8TQ9 - chains B and H of the 5 polymer chains in the assembly; structure by X-ray diffraction, 2.90 A resolution.

# Chain B
Molecule: Beta-2-microglobulin
Source organism: Mus musculus
UniProtKB: P01887 (B2MG_MOUSE); residues -1 to 99 here correspond to UniProt positions 19-119 (UniProt number = residue number + 20)
Amino-acid sequence (101 residues; each row starts with the number of its first residue; numbers below 1 keep their minus sign (Tyr-1 is residue -1)):
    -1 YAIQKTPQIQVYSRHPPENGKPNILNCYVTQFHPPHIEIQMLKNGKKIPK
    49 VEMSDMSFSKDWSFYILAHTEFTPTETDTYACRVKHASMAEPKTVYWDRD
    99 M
Cystine bridges: Cys25-Cys80
From the paper describing this entry:
  - specificity-determining residues: Ala85

# Chain H
Molecule: Fab.S19.8 Heavy Chain
Source organism: Mus musculus
Notes: antibody fragment or engineered binder
Amino-acid sequence (218 residues; each row starts with the number of its first residue):
     2 VQLQQSGPVLVKPGASVKMSCKASGYTFTDHYMNWVKQSPGKSLEWIGGI
    52 NPYNGGISYNQKFKGMATLTADKSSSTAYMELNSLTSEDSAVYYCVRRIG
   102 YYPSYFFDYWGQGTTLTVSSAKTTPPSVYPLAPVCGDTTGSSVTLGCLVK
   152 GYFPEPVTLTWNSGSLSSGVHTFPAVLQSDLYTLSSSVTVTSSTWPSQSI
   202 TCNVAHPASSTKVDKKIE
Cystine bridges: Cys22-Cys96, Cys148-Cys203

# Interface between chain B and chain H
Contacting residue pairs (30; chain B residue first):
  Tyr-1(B) - Asp31(H)
  Tyr-1(B) - Tyr102(H)  hydrophobic
  Ala0(B) - Asp31(H)
  Ala0(B) - Tyr54(H)
  Ile1(B) - Tyr54(H)
  Gln2(B) - Thr30(H)
  Gln2(B) - Asn52(H)  hydrogen bond
  Gln2(B) - Tyr54(H)  hydrogen bond (backbone-side chain)
  His34(B) - Tyr102(H)
  His34(B) - Pro104(H)
  Ile35(B) - Pro104(H)
  Glu36(B) - Pro104(H)
  Lys83(B) - Pro104(H)
  Lys83(B) - Tyr106(H)
  His84(B) - Pro104(H)
  Ala85(B) - Tyr33(H)
  Ala85(B) - Arg99(H)
  Ala85(B) - Tyr102(H)
  Ala85(B) - Tyr103(H)
  Ser86(B) - Tyr33(H)
  Ser86(B) - Asn52(H)
  Met87(B) - Tyr33(H)
  Met87(B) - Arg99(H)  hydrogen bond (backbone-side chain)
  Met87(B) - Tyr106(H)
  Ala88(B) - Tyr33(H)  hydrogen bond (backbone-side chain)
  Ala88(B) - Ser59(H)
  Ala88(B) - Arg99(H)  hydrogen bond (backbone-side chain)
  Ala88(B) - Tyr106(H)
  Glu89(B) - Tyr106(H)
  Pro90(B) - Tyr106(H)
Interface residues without a listed pair, chain B (16 interface residues in all): Pro32
Interface residues without a listed pair, chain H (12 interface residues in all): Asn55
From the paper, about this interface:
  - specific contacts: Tyr102(H)-Ala85(B)
  - epitope / paratope residues, chain B: Ala85(B)
  - epitope / paratope residues, chain H: Tyr102(H)

# In short
16 residues of chain B and 12 residues of chain H are in contact; the contacts include 5 hydrogen bonds. Among
the polar pairs are Gln2(B)-Asn52(H), Gln2(B)-Tyr54(H) and Met87(B)-Arg99(H). The authors report a contact
between Tyr102(H) and Ala85(B). The paper reports epitope/paratope residues Ala85(B) and Tyr102(H); the
specificity determinant Ala85(B).
Here chain B is Beta-2-microglobulin and chain H is Fab.S19.8 Heavy Chain, both from Mus musculus. Entry 8TQ9
(Crystal structure of Fab.S19.8 in complex with MHC-I (H2-Dd)) was determined by X-ray diffraction together
with 8TQ7 and 8TQ8 from the same study.
